PDB entry 8E34 | electron microscopy, 6.00 A resolution (low resolution: residue-level contacts below are approximate; hydrogen-bond / salt-bridge calls are withheld) | chains B and A

== Chain B (and A) ==
Protein: Anion exchange protein
Organism: Bos taurus
Notes: chain A of this document is another copy of the same molecule, construct and numbering; everything in this record applies to it too
Reference sequence: Q9XSW5 (Q9XSW5_BOVIN); numbering as in UniProt (aligned over 1-930)
Chain sequence (930 residues; each row starts with the number of its first residue):
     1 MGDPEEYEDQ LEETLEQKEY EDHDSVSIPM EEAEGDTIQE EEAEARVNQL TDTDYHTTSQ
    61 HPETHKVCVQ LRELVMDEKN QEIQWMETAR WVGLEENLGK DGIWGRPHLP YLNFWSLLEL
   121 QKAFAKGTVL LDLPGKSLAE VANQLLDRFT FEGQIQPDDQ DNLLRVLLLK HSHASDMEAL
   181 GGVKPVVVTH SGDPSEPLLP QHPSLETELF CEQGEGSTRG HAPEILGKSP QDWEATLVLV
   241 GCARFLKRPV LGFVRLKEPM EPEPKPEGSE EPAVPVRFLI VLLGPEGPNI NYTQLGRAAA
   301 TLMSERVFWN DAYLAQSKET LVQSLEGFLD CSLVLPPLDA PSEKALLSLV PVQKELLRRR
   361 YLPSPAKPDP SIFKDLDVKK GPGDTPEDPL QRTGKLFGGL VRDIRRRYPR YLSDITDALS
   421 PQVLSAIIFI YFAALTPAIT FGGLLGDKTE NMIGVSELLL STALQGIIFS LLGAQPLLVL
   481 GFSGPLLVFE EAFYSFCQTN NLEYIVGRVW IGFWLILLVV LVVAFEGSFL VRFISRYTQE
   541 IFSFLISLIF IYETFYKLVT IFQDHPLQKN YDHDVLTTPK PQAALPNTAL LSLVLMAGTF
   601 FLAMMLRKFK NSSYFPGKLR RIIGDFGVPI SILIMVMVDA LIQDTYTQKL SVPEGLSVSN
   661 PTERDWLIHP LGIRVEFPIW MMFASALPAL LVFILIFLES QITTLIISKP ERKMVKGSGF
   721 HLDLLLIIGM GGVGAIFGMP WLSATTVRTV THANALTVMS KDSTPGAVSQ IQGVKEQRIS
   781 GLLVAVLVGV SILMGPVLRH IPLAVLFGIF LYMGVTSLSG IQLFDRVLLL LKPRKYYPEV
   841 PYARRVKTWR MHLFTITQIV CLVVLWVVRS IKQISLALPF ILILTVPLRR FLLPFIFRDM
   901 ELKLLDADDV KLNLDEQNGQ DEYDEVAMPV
Disordered / not traced: 1-398, 760-770, 907-930 (chain A: 1-419, 708-719, 748-774, 910-930)
From the paper describing this entry:
  - contacts within the chain: Ser470-Arg778 (backbone contact), Gly473-Arg778 (backbone contact), Asp414-Arg778, His752-Ser780 (from molecular simulation)
  - disease-associated variants - R748C, T749P, H752R (citing earlier work)

== Chain B / chain A interface ==
Contacting residue pairs - 43 pairs, chain B then chain A:
  Leu567(B) with Ile642(A); Asp644(A); Thr645(A)
  Gln568(B) with Asn587(A); Asp644(A)
  Lys569(B) with Gln643(A); Asp644(A); Thr645(A)
  Asn570(B) with Asn570(A)
  Tyr571(B) with Asn570(A); Tyr571(A); Asp572(A); His573(A)
  Asp572(B) with Asn570(A)
  Asp574(B) with Lys569(A)
  Pro586(B) with Pro586(A); Asn587(A)
  Asn587(B) with Gln568(A); Pro586(A); Asn587(A); Leu590(A)
  Leu590(B) with Leu590(A); Leu591(A); Val594(A)
  Leu591(B) with Leu590(A)
  Phe601(B) with Phe601(A)
  Lys608(B) with Lys608(A)
  Ser612(B) with Lys832(A)
  Ser613(B) with Lys832(A); Pro833(A); Tyr836(A)
  Tyr614(B) with Leu828(A); Lys832(A)
  Phe615(B) with Leu831(A); Pro833(A)
  Pro616(B) with Pro833(A)
  Ile642(B) with Leu567(A)
  Asp644(B) with Leu567(A)
  Thr645(B) with Gln568(A)
  Leu831(B) with Tyr614(A)
  Lys832(B) with Ser613(A)
  Pro833(B) with Ser613(A)
  Tyr836(B) with Ser613(A)
Interface residues without a listed pair, chain B (26 interface residues in all): Thr588
Interface residues without a listed pair, chain A (27 interface residues in all): Phe615, Tyr646

== In short ==
Chain B and chain A form an interface of 26 and 27 residues respectively. The paper reports contacts within
the chain involving Arg778(B), Ser470(B) and Gly473(B) among others.
Chain B and chain A are both Anion exchange protein (Bos taurus); the structure, CryoEM structures of bAE1
captured in multiple states, was determined by electron microscopy together with 8D9N and 8EEQ from the same
study.
